Entry 9HVL (electron microscopy, 2.71 A resolution); this record covers chains A and E of the 4 polymer chains in the assembly.

[Chain A (and E)]
Name: Glutamate carboxypeptidase 2
Source organism: Homo sapiens
Notes: EC 3.4.17.21; chain E of this document is another copy of the same molecule, construct and numbering; everything in this record applies to it too
Reference sequence: Q04609 (FOLH1_HUMAN); numbering as in UniProt (aligned over 56-750)
Chain sequence (695 residues; numbered 56 to 750; the number before each row is that of its first residue):
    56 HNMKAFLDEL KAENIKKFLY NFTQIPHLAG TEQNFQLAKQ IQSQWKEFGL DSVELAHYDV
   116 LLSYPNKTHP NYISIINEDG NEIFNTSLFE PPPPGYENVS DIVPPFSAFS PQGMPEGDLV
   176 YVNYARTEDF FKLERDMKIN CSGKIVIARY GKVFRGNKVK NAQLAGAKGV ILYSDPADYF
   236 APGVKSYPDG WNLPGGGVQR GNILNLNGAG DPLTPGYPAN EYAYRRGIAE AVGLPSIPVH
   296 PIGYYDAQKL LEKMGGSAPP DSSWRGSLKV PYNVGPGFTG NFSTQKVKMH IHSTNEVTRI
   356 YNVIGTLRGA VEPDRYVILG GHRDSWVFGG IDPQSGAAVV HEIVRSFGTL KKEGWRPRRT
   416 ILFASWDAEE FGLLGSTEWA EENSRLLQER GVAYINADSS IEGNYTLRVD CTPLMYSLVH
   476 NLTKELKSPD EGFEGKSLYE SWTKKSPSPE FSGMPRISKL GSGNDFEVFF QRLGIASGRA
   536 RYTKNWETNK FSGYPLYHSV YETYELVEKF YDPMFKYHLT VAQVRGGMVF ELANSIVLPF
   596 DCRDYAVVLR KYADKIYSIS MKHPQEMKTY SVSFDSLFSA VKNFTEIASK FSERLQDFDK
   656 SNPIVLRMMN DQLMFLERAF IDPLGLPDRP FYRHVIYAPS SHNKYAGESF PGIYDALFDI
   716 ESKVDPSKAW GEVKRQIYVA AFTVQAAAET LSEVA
Curated features (UniProtKB/Swiss-Prot):
  - active site: E424 (Nucleophile), S628 (Charge relay system), D666 (Charge relay system), H689 (Charge relay system)
  - binding site (substrate): R210, N257, E424, S517, G518, N519, R534 to R536, Y552, H553, K699, Y700
  - binding site (Ca(2+)): T269, Y272, E433, E436
  - binding site (Zn(2+)): H377, D387, E425, D453, H553
  - glycosylation (N-linked (GlcNAc...) asparagine): N76, N121, N140, N153, N195, N336, N459, N476, N638
  - natural variant: H475 (H475Y: Correlates with lower folate and higher homocysteine levels)
  - mutagenesis: N76 (N76A: Loss of glycosylation. Reduces enzyme activity), N121 (N121A: Loss of glycosylation. Severely reduced enzyme activity), N140 (N140A: Loss of glycosylation. Severely reduced enzyme activity), N153 (N153A: Loss of glycosylation. Severely reduced enzyme activity), N195 (N195A: Loss of glycosylation. Severely reduced enzyme activity), N336 (N336A: Loss of glycosylation. Reduces enzyme activity), H377 (H377A/G/Q: Complete loss of activity), D379 (D379E/N: Complete loss of activity), D387 (D387E/L: Complete loss of activity; D387N: No effect on enzyme activity), P388 (P388A: No effect on enzyme activity), E424 (E424A: Complete loss of activity; E424D: Reduces enzyme activity; E424Q: Reduces enzyme activity), E425 (E425Q/D: Complete loss of activity), 6 further mutagenesis entries in UniProt
Covalent attachments: N-acetylglucosamine (NAG) linked to N121, N140, N459
Metal / ion sites: Ca2+: T269, Y272, E433, E436; Zn2+ site 1: H377, D387, D453; Zn2+ site 2: D387, E425, H553

[Interface between chain A and chain E]
Residue-residue contacts (88):
  Y272(A) - D677(E)  hydrogen bond
  Y272(A) - L679(E)
  Y272(A) - Y733(E)
  Y272(A) - V734(E)
  Y272(A) - F737(E)  hydrophobic
  P273(A) - Y733(E)  hydrogen bond (backbone-side chain)
  P273(A) - F737(E)
  N275(A) - Y733(E)
  Y277(A) - S631(E)
  Y277(A) - Y733(E)
  Y277(A) - F737(E)
  A278(A) - Y733(E)  hydrophobic
  Y279(A) - G726(E)
  Y279(A) - K729(E)
  Y279(A) - R730(E)
  Y279(A) - Y733(E)
  T361(A) - A750(E)
  R363(A) - A750(E)
  V366(A) - I659(E)
  V366(A) - M663(E)
  E367(A) - M663(E)
  P368(A) - M663(E)
  P368(A) - V749(E)  hydrophobic
  P368(A) - A750(E)
  D369(A) - M663(E)
  D369(A) - V749(E)
  Y371(A) - A750(E)  hydrophobic
  T415(A) - A750(E)  hydrogen bond (side chain-backbone)
  E436(A) - F737(E)
  E437(A) - F737(E)
  R440(A) - A674(E)  hydrogen bond (side chain-backbone)
  R440(A) - I676(E)  hydrogen bond (side chain-backbone)
  R440(A) - P678(E)
  R440(A) - F737(E)
  R440(A) - T738(E)
  R440(A) - A741(E)
  L441(A) - T745(E)
  E444(A) - F670(E)
  R445(A) - Q667(E)
  R445(A) - T745(E)  hydrogen bond (side chain-backbone)
  R445(A) - V749(E)
  S631(A) - Y277(E)
  I659(A) - V366(E)
  I659(A) - R662(E)
  R662(A) - I659(E)
  R662(A) - R662(E)
  R662(A) - D666(E)  salt bridge
  M663(A) - V366(E)
  M663(A) - E367(E)
  M663(A) - P368(E)
  M663(A) - D369(E)
  D666(A) - R662(E)  salt bridge
  Q667(A) - R445(E)
  F670(A) - E444(E)
  A674(A) - R440(E)  hydrogen bond (backbone-side chain)
  I676(A) - R440(E)  hydrogen bond (backbone-side chain)
  D677(A) - Y272(E)  hydrogen bond
  D677(A) - R440(E)
  P678(A) - R440(E)
  L679(A) - Y272(E)
  G726(A) - Y279(E)
  K729(A) - Y279(E)
  R730(A) - Y279(E)
  Y733(A) - Y272(E)
  Y733(A) - P273(E)  hydrogen bond (side chain-backbone)
  Y733(A) - N275(E)
  Y733(A) - Y277(E)
  Y733(A) - A278(E)  hydrophobic
  Y733(A) - Y279(E)
  V734(A) - Y272(E)
  A736(A) - Y277(E)  hydrophobic
  F737(A) - Y272(E)  hydrophobic
  F737(A) - P273(E)
  F737(A) - Y277(E)
  F737(A) - E436(E)
  F737(A) - E437(E)
  F737(A) - R440(E)
  A741(A) - R440(E)
  T745(A) - L441(E)
  T745(A) - R445(E)  hydrogen bond (backbone-side chain)
  V749(A) - P368(E)
  V749(A) - D369(E)
  V749(A) - R445(E)
  A750(A) - T361(E)
  A750(A) - R363(E)
  A750(A) - P368(E)
  A750(A) - Y371(E)  hydrophobic
  A750(A) - T415(E)
Other interface residues (no listed pair), chain A (55 interface residues in all): T269, G271, A274, G364, L417, P658, R673, F686, R688, T738, Q740, E744
Other interface residues (no listed pair), chain E (53 interface residues in all): T269, G271, A274, R370, P658, F686, R688, A736, Q740, E744

[Overview]
55 residues of chain A face 53 of chain E across their interface; the contacts include 11 hydrogen bonds and 2
salt bridges. Among the polar pairs are R662(A)-D666(E), Y272(A)-D677(E) and P273(A)-Y733(E). Covalently
linked N-acetylglucosamine: at N121(A), N140(A) and N459(A).
Both chains are Glutamate carboxypeptidase 2 (Homo sapiens). Entry 9HVL (PSMA in complex with nanobody 37) was
determined by electron microscopy, deposited together with 9HLW, 9HVI and 9HVK.
